Entry 5T0V (electron microscopy, 17.50 A resolution (very low resolution: no residue pairs are listed; an interface is given only as per-side residue counts)); this record covers chains B and o of the 48 polymer chains in the assembly.

# Chain B
Molecule: Frataxin homolog, mitochondrial
From: Saccharomyces cerevisiae
Notes: EC 1.16.3.1
Reference sequence: Q07540 (FRDA_YEAST); residue numbers follow UniProt; this construct covers 52-172
Chain sequence (121 residues; each row starts with the number of its first residue):
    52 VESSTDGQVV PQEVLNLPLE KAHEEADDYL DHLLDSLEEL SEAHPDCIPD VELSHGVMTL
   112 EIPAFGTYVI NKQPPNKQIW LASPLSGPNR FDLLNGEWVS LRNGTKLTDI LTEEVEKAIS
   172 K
Sequence notes: conflict A73 (Tyr in Q07540)
UniProt features mapped onto this chain:
  - mutagenesis: D79 (D79A: Nearly abolishes ferroxidase activity, slows down oligomerization, impairs resistance to iron-catalyzed oxidative stress, no effect on Fe(2+) delivery and cell growth; when associated with A-82), D82 (D82A: Nearly abolishes ferroxidase activity, slows down oligomerization, impairs resistance to iron-catalyzed oxidative stress, no effect on Fe(2+) delivery and cell growth; when associated with A-79), E93 (E93A: Impairs oligomerization and iron mineralization; E93A: Impairs resistance to iron-catalyzed oxidative stress, no effect on Fe(2+) delivery and cell growth; when associated with A-97 and A-103), D97 (D97A: Impairs resistance to iron-catalyzed oxidative stress, no effect on Fe(2+) delivery and cell growth; when associated with A-93 and A-103), E103 (E103A: Impairs resistance to iron-catalyzed oxidative stress, no effect on Fe(2+) delivery and cell growth; when associated with A-93 and A-97), N122 to Q124 (Impairs cell growth, lowers activity of mitochondrial iron-sulfur cluster-containing enzymes, no effect on iron binding and oligomerization), Q129 (Q129A: Impairs cell growth and lowers aconitase activity), I130 (I130A: Impairs cell growth and lowers aconitase activity), W131 (W131A: Impairs cell growth, lowers aconitase activity and strongly decreases interaction with ISU1; W131F: Lowers aconitase activity and no effexct on interaction with ISU1), R141 (R141A: Impairs cell growth and lowers aconitase activity)
From the paper describing this entry:
  - self-association interface (contacts with another copy of this molecule): I113
  - disease-associated variants - I130F, W131R, R141C: decreased stability (proposed by the authors, not directly observed)

# Chain o
Molecule: Iron sulfur cluster assembly protein 1, mitochondrial
From: Saccharomyces cerevisiae
Reference sequence: Q03020 (ISU1_YEAST); residues 28-165 here = UniProt positions 28-165
Chain sequence (142 residues; numbered 24 to 165; the number before each row is that of its first residue):
    24 GSHMSSITKR LYHPKVIEHY THPRNVGSLD KKLPNVGTGL VGAPACGDVM RLQIKVNDST
    84 GVIEDVKFKT FGCGSAIASS SYMTELVQGM TLDDAAKIKN TEIAKELSLP PVKLHCSMLA
   144 EDAIKAAIKD YKSKRNTPTM LS
Sequence notes: expression tag (24-27)
UniProt features mapped onto this chain:
  - region: L132 to K136 (SSQ1 binding region)
  - mutagenesis: L63 (L63S: In ISU1(LVF/SSS); no growth and abolishes interaction with both JAC1 and NFS1; when associated with S-72 and S-94), C69 (C69A: Fails to complement an isu1 deletion mutation), V72 (V72S: In ISU1(LVF/SSS); no growth and abolishes interaction with both JAC1 and NFS1; when associated with S-63 and S-94), F94 (F94S: In ISU1(LVF/SSS); no growth and abolishes interaction with both JAC1 and NFS1; when associated with S-63 and S-72), C96 (C96A: Fails to complement an isu1 deletion mutation), L132 (L132A: No growth), P133 (P133A: Wild-type growth), P134 to K136 (No growth; no interaction with frataxin and SSQ1), P134 (P134A: Slow growth; no interaction with SSQ1), V135 (V135A: Wild-type growth; no interaction with SSQ1), K136 (K136A: No growth; no interaction with SSQ1), C139 (C139A: Fails to complement an isu1 deletion mutation), 1 further mutagenesis entry in UniProt

# Chain B / chain o interface
At this resolution (18 A) residue pairs are not listed: 20 residues of chain B and 12 of chain o lie at the interface.
From the paper, about this interface:
  - interface residues, chain B: D57(B)
  - interface residues, chain o: H138(o)

# In short
Chain B and chain o form an interface of 20 and 12 residues respectively. UniProt lists 12 mutagenesis sites
on chain B; 12 mutagenesis sites on chain o. From the paper: I130F, W131R and R141C of chain B reduce
stability; interface residues D57(B) and H138(o).
Chain B is Frataxin homolog, mitochondrial and chain o is Iron sulfur cluster assembly protein 1,
mitochondrial, both from Saccharomyces cerevisiae; the structure, Architecture of the Yeast Mitochondrial
Iron-Sulfur Cluster Assembly Machinery: the Sub-Complex Formed by the Iron Donor ..., was determined by
electron microscopy.
